PDB entry 6JXD | X-ray diffraction, 2.25 A resolution | chains H and I of the 10 polymer chains in the assembly

Chain H:
Molecule: Histone H2B type 1-J
Source organism: Homo sapiens
UniProtKB: P06899 (H2B1J_HUMAN); residues 26-122 here correspond to UniProt positions 30-126 (UniProt number = residue number + 4)
Sequence (97 residues; numbered 26 to 122; the number before each row is that of its first residue):
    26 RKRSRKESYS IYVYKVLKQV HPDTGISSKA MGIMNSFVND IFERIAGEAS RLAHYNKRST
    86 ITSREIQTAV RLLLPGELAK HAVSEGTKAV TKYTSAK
Curated features (UniProtKB/Swiss-Prot):
  - modified residue: Lys31 (N6-(2-hydroxyisobutyryl)lysine), Glu32 (PolyADP-ribosyl glutamic acid), Ser33 (Phosphoserine), Lys40 (N6-(2-hydroxyisobutyryl)lysine), Lys43 (N6-(2-hydroxyisobutyryl)lysine), Lys54 (N6,N6-dimethyllysine), Arg76 (Dimethylated arginine), Lys82 (N6,N6,N6-trimethyllysine), Arg83 (Omega-N-methylarginine), Arg89 (Omega-N-methylarginine), Lys105 (N6-(2-hydroxyisobutyryl)lysine), Thr112 (Phosphothreonine), Lys113 (N6-(2-hydroxyisobutyryl)lysine), Lys117 (N6-(2-hydroxyisobutyryl)lysine)
  - glycosylation: Ser109 (O-linked (GlcNAc) serine)
  - cross-link (Glycyl lysine isopeptide (Lys-Gly)): Lys31 (interchain with G-Cter in ubiquitin), Lys117 (interchain with G-Cter in ubiquitin)

Chain I:
Molecule: 147-nt DNA strand
Source organism: Homo sapiens
Sequence (147 nucleotides; row label = number of the first residue in the row; numbers below 1 keep their minus sign (DC-71 is residue -71)):
   -71 CATATATCCC GGTGCCGAGG CCGCTCAATT GGTCGTAGAC AGCTCTAGCA CCGCTTAAAC
   -11 GCACGTACGC GCTGTCTACC GCGTTTTAAC CGCCACTAGA AGCGCTTACT AGTCTCCAGG
    49 CACGTGTGAG ACCGGCATAT ATGGTAC
Ion coordination: Mn2+ site 1 near DG-61 (its only coordinating residue here); Mn2+ site 2 near DG27 (its only coordinating residue here)

Chain H / chain I interface:
Pairs across the interface - 17 pairs, chain H then chain I:
  Arg26(H) - DC-27(I)  phosphate contact
  Arg26(H) - DT-26(I)  hydrogen bond to the phosphate
  Arg26(H) - DC51(I)  hydrogen bond to the phosphate
  Arg26(H) - DG52(I)  salt bridge to the phosphate
  Lys27(H) - DT-28(I)  hydrogen bond to the phosphate
  Lys27(H) - DC-27(I)  salt bridge to the phosphate
  Arg28(H) - DA50(I)  phosphate contact
  Arg28(H) - DC51(I)  phosphate contact
  Ser29(H) - DA50(I)  sugar contact
  Arg30(H) - DC49(I)  sugar contact
  Arg30(H) - DA50(I)  phosphate contact
  Lys31(H) - DC49(I)  sugar contact
  Lys31(H) - DA50(I)  salt bridge to the phosphate
  Glu32(H) - DC49(I)  phosphate contact
  Ser33(H) - DC49(I)  hydrogen bond to the phosphate
  Ile36(H) - DC49(I)  phosphate contact
  Tyr37(H) - DG48(I)  hydrogen bond to the phosphate
Interface residues without a listed pair, chain H (12 interface residues in all): Lys40, Thr85
Interface residues without a listed pair, chain I (9 interface residues in all): DT38

Summary:
12 residues of chain H face 9 of chain I across their interface, with 5 hydrogen bonds and 3 salt bridges.
Polar contacts include Arg26(H)-DT-26(I), Arg26(H)-DC51(I) and Lys27(H)-DT-28(I).
Chain H is Histone H2B type 1-J and chain I is a 147-nt DNA strand, both from Homo sapiens; the structure,
Human nucleosome core particle with cohesive end DNA termini, was determined by X-ray diffraction (same
publication as 6IPU, 6K1I, 6K1J and 6K1K).
